7Y7I - chains E and I of the 12 polymer chains in the assembly; structure by electron microscopy, 3.42 A resolution.

# Chain E
Name: Histone H3.1, Histone H3-like centromeric protein A
Organism: Gallus gallus
UniProtKB: chimeric construct of P68431, Q6XXM1: residues 0-63 from P68431 (H31_HUMAN) positions 1-64 (UniProt number = residue number + 1); residues 64-140 from Q6XXM1 positions 55-131 (UniProt number = residue number - 9)
Chain sequence (144 residues; numbered -3 to 140; the number before each row is that of its first residue; numbers below 1 keep their minus sign (Gly-3 is residue -3)):
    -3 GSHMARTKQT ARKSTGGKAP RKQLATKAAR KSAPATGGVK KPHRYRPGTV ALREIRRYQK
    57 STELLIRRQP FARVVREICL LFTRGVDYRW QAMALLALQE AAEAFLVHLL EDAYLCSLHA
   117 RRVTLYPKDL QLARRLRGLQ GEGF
Unresolved in the structure: -3 to 37, 135-140
Differences from the reference sequence: expression tag (-3 to -1)

# Chain I
Molecule: Chains: I
Organism: synthetic construct
Sequence (143 nucleotides; numbered 2 to 144; the number before each row is that of its first residue):
     2 TCAGAATCCC GGTGCCGAGG CCGCTCAATT GGTCGTAGAC AGCTCTAGCA CCGCTTAAAC
    62 GCACGTACGC GCTGTCCCCC GCGTTTTAAC CGCCAAGGGG ATTACTCCCT AGTCTCCAGG
   122 CACGAGTCAG ATATATACAT CGA

# How chain E and chain I interact
Contacting residue pairs - 24 pairs, chain E then chain I:
  His39(E) - DG5(I)  hydrogen bond to the base
  His39(E) - DA6(I)  sugar contact
  Arg40(E) - DG82(I)  hydrogen bond to the base
  Arg40(E) - DC83(I)  sugar contact
  Tyr41(E) - DG5(I)  base contact
  Tyr41(E) - DG82(I)  sugar contact
  Tyr41(E) - DC83(I)  phosphate contact
  Arg42(E) - DG82(I)  phosphate contact
  Pro43(E) - DG82(I)  phosphate contact
  Gly44(E) - DC81(I)  phosphate contact
  Gly44(E) - DG82(I)  hydrogen bond to the phosphate
  Thr45(E) - DG82(I)  phosphate contact
  Val46(E) - DG82(I)  hydrogen bond to the phosphate
  Ala47(E) - DG82(I)  phosphate contact
  Arg49(E) - DA7(I)  hydrogen bond to the sugar
  Arg63(E) - DA90(I)  phosphate contact
  Arg63(E) - DC91(I)  salt bridge to the phosphate
  Arg64(E) - DC91(I)  hydrogen bond to the phosphate
  Arg64(E) - DC92(I)  salt bridge to the phosphate
  Gln65(E) - DA90(I)  phosphate contact
  Gln65(E) - DC91(I)  hydrogen bond to the phosphate
  Arg69(E) - DA90(I)  salt bridge to the phosphate
  Arg85(E) - DG98(I)  base contact
  Arg117(E) - DC71(I)  salt bridge to the phosphate
Interface residues without a listed pair, chain E (18 interface residues in all): Arg53, Pro66
Interface residues without a listed pair, chain I (14 interface residues in all): DT8, DG99, DG100

# Overview
18 residues of chain E face 14 of chain I across their interface, with 7 hydrogen bonds and 4 salt bridges.
Polar contacts include His39(E)-DG5(I), Arg40(E)-DG82(I) and Arg49(E)-DA7(I).
Chain E is Histone H3.1, Histone H3-like centromeric protein A (Gallus gallus) and chain I is Chains: I
(synthetic construct); the structure, chicken KNL2 in complex with the CENP-A nucleosome, was determined by
electron microscopy.
